PDB entry 8FVH | electron microscopy, 3.10 A resolution | chains N and R of the 36 polymer chains in the assembly

[Chain N]
Molecule: E217 head-to-tail connector protein gp27
Source organism: Pseudomonas phage vB_PaeM_E217
UniProt: A0A2K8HNR2 (A0A2K8HNR2_9CAUD); residues 1-155 here = UniProt positions 1-155
Sequence (155 residues; numbered 1 to 155; the number before each row is that of its first residue):
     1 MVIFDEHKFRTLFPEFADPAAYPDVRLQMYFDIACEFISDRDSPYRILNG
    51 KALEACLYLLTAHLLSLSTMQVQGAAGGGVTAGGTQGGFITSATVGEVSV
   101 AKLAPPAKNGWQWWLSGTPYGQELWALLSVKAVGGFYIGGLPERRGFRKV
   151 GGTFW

[Chain R]
Molecule: E217 portal protein gp19
Source organism: Pseudomonas phage vB_PaeM_E217
UniProt: A0A2K8HWX3 (A0A2K8HWX3_9CAUD); residues 96-528 here = UniProt positions 96-528
Sequence (433 residues; each row starts with the number of its first residue):
    96 PTMLQDWYNSQGFIGYQACAIISQHWLVDKACSMSGEDAARNGWELKSDG
   146 RKLSDEQSALIARRDMEFRVKDNLVELNRFKNVFGVRIALFVVESDDPDY
   196 YEKPFNPDGVTPGSYKGISQIDPYWAMPQLTAGSTADPSSEHFYEPDFWI
   246 ISGKKYHRSHLVVVRGPQPPDILKPTYIFGGIPLTQRIYERVYAAERTAN
   296 EAPLLAMSKRTSTIHVDVEKAIANEEAFNARLAFWIANRDNHGVKVLGID
   346 EGMEQFDTNLADFDSIIMNQYQLVAAIAKTPATKLLGTSPKGFNATGEHE
   396 TISYHEELESIQEHIFDPLLERHYLLLAKSEEIDVQLEIVWNPVDSTSSQ
   446 QQAELNNKKAATDEIYINSGVVSPDEVRERLRDDPRSGYNRLTDDQAETE
   496 PGMSPENLAEFEKAGAQSAKAKGEAERAEAQAG

[How chain N and chain R interact]
Pairs across the interface - 35 pairs, chain N then chain R:
  Ile47(N) - Arg326(R)
  Ser129(N) - Lys315(R)  hydrogen bond (backbone-side chain)
  Val130(N) - Lys315(R)
  Lys131(N) - Asn319(R)
  Val133(N) - Val311(R)  hydrophobic
  Val133(N) - Asp312(R)
  Val133(N) - Lys315(R)
  Val133(N) - Ala316(R)
  Val133(N) - Arg326(R)  hydrogen bond (backbone-side chain)
  Gly134(N) - Phe323(R)
  Gly134(N) - Glu346(R)
  Gly135(N) - Arg326(R)
  Gly135(N) - Lys340(R)
  Gly135(N) - Val341(R)
  Phe136(N) - Lys340(R)
  Phe136(N) - Val341(R)  hydrogen bond (backbone-backbone)
  Tyr137(N) - Phe329(R)
  Tyr137(N) - Trp330(R)
  Tyr137(N) - Asn333(R)  hydrogen bond (side chain-backbone)
  Tyr137(N) - Arg334(R)
  Tyr137(N) - Asp335(R)  hydrogen bond (side chain-backbone)
  Tyr137(N) - Gly338(R)
  Tyr137(N) - Val339(R)
  Tyr137(N) - Lys340(R)
  Ile138(N) - Val339(R)
  Gly139(N) - Gly338(R)
  Gly140(N) - Asn333(R)
  Gly140(N) - Asp335(R)
  Leu141(N) - Asn333(R)
  Leu141(N) - Asp335(R)  hydrogen bond (backbone-side chain)
  Pro142(N) - Ala332(R)
  Pro142(N) - Asn333(R)
  Glu143(N) - Asp335(R)
  Arg144(N) - Ile331(R)
  Arg144(N) - Ala332(R)
Also at the interface, not in a pair above, chain R (20 interface residues in all): His337

[Overview]
Chain N and chain R form an interface of 16 and 20 residues respectively, with 6 hydrogen bonds. Polar pairs
include Ser129(N)-Lys315(R), Val133(N)-Arg326(R) and Tyr137(N)-Asn333(R).
Chain N is E217 head-to-tail connector protein gp27 and chain R is E217 portal protein gp19, both from
Pseudomonas phage vB_PaeM_E217; the structure, Pseudomonas phage E217 neck (portal, head-to-tail connector,
collar and gateway proteins), was determined by electron microscopy together with 8ENV, 8FRS, 8FUV and 8FVG
from the same study.
